5D7P - chains A and B; structure by X-ray diffraction, 1.76 A resolution.

# Chain A (and B)
Protein: NAD-dependent protein deacetylase sirtuin-2
Source organism: Homo sapiens
Notes: EC 3.5.1.-; chain B of this document is another copy of the same molecule, construct and numbering; everything in this record applies to it too
UniProtKB: Q8IXJ6 (SIR2_HUMAN); numbering as in UniProt (aligned over 56-356)
Sequence (304 residues; each row starts with the number of its first residue):
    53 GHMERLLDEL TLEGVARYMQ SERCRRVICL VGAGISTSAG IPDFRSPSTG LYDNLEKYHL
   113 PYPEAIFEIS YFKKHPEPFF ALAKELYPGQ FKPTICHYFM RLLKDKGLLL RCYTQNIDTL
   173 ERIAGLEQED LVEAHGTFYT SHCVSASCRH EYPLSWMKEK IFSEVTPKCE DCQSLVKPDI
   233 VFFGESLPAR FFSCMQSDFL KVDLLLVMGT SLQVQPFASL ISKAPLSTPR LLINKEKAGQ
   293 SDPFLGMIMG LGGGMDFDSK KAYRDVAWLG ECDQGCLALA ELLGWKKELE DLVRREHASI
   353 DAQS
Unresolved in the structure: 53, 356 (chain B: 53-55, 355-356)
Differences from the reference sequence: expression tag (53-55)
Ion coordination: Zn2+: Cys-195, Cys-200, Cys-221, Cys-224
Residues lining bound ligands:
  - Adenosine-5-Diphosphoribose (AR6; [(2R,3S,4R,5R)-5-(6-aminopurin-9-yl)-3,4-dihydroxy-oxolan-2-yl]methyl [hydroxy-[[(2R,3S,4R,5S)-3,4,5-trihydroxyoxolan-2-yl]methoxy]phosphoryl] hydrogen phosphate): Gly-84, Ala-85, Gly-86, Thr-89, Asp-95, Phe-96, Arg-97, Ser-98, Tyr-104, Gln-167, Asn-168, His-187, Phe-235, Gly-261, Thr-262, Ser-263, Leu-264, Val-266, Asn-286, Lys-287, Glu-288, Gly-322, Glu-323, Cys-324
  - OCZ ((1S)-6-chloro-2,3,4,9-tetrahydro-1H-carbazole-1- carboxamide), molecule 1: Ala-85, Ser-88, Ile-93, Pro-94, Phe-96, Phe-119, Gln-167, Asn-168, Ile-169, Asp-170, His-187, Ile-232, Val-233, Phe-234
  - OCZ, molecule 2: Ile-93, Phe-119, Phe-131, Ala-135, Leu-138, Tyr-139, Pro-140, Gly-141, Phe-143, Ile-169, Asp-170, Phe-190, Ile-232
UniProt features mapped onto this chain:
  - active site: His-187 (Proton acceptor)
  - binding site (NAD(+)): Ala-85 to Thr-89, Asp-95 to Arg-97, Gln-167 to Asp-170, Thr-262, Ser-263, Asn-286 to Glu-288, Cys-324
  - binding site (Zn(2+)): Cys-195, Cys-200, Cys-221, Cys-224
  - modified residue (Phosphoserine): Ser-100, Ser-207
  - mutagenesis: Arg-97 (R97A: No effect on deacetylase activity), Ser-98 (S98A: Inhibits deacetylase activity), Ser-100 (S100A: Reduces deacetylase activity), Glu-116 (E116A: Reduces binding for the peptide inhibitor S2iL5), Glu-120 (E120A: Reduces binding for the peptide inhibitor S2iL5), Gln-167 (Q167A: Reduces deacetylase activity. Inhibits the block of entry to chromosome condensation and subsequent hyperploidy cell formation in response to mitotic stress ...), Asn-168 (N168A: Abolishes deacetylation of alpha-tubulin. Inhibits deacetylation of histone H3 at 'Lys-18' ...), Asp-170 (D170A/N: Reduces deacetylase activity), His-187 (H187Y/A: Inhibits deacetylase activity toward histone, alpha-tubulin, FZR1 and CDC20. No effect on CDK2-dependent phosphorylation ...), Phe-244 (F244A: Strongly reduces binding for the peptide inhibitor S2iL5), Gln-265 (Q265A: Reduces binding for the peptide inhibitor S2iL5), Ser-271 (S271A: Reduces binding for the peptide inhibitor S2iL5), 5 further mutagenesis entries in UniProt
What the authors report for this chain:
  - binding site for OCZ: Ala-85, Ile-93, Pro-94, Phe-96, Phe-119, Phe-131, Ala-135, Leu-138, Tyr-139, Gly-141, Phe-143, Gln-167, Asn-168, Ile-169, Asp-170, Phe-190
  - conformationally variable residues (loop rearrangement, side-chain flip): Lys-136 to Lys-144, Phe-190

# How chain A and chain B interact
Pairs across the interface (53; chain A residue first):
  His-187(A) / Leu-297(B)
  Val-233(A) / Leu-297(B)
  Phe-234(A) / Leu-297(B)
  Phe-235(A) / Leu-297(B)
  Phe-235(A) / Gly-298(B)
  Gly-236(A) / Phe-296(B)
  Gly-236(A) / Leu-297(B)  hydrogen bond (backbone-backbone)
  Glu-237(A) / Phe-296(B)
  Glu-237(A) / Leu-297(B)  hydrogen bond (backbone-backbone)
  Ser-238(A) / Pro-295(B)
  Ser-238(A) / Phe-296(B)
  Leu-239(A) / Pro-295(B)  hydrogen bond (backbone-backbone)
  Leu-239(A) / Phe-296(B)
  Leu-239(A) / Leu-297(B)
  Phe-243(A) / Leu-303(B)  hydrophobic
  Phe-244(A) / Pro-295(B)  hydrophobic
  Val-266(A) / Leu-297(B)  hydrophobic
  Gln-267(A) / Phe-296(B)
  Gln-267(A) / Leu-297(B)
  Gln-267(A) / Gly-298(B)  hydrogen bond (backbone-backbone)
  Gln-267(A) / Met-299(B)
  Pro-268(A) / Pro-295(B)  hydrophobic
  Pro-268(A) / Phe-296(B)
  Pro-268(A) / Met-299(B)  hydrophobic
  Pro-268(A) / Leu-303(B)  hydrophobic
  Ser-271(A) / Gly-302(B)
  Ser-271(A) / Leu-303(B)  hydrogen bond (side chain-backbone)
  Leu-272(A) / Leu-303(B)  hydrophobic
  Lys-275(A) / Leu-303(B)  hydrogen bond (side chain-backbone)
  Pro-295(A) / Phe-244(B)  hydrophobic
  Phe-296(A) / Gly-236(B)
  Phe-296(A) / Glu-237(B)
  Phe-296(A) / Gln-267(B)
  Phe-296(A) / Pro-268(B)
  Leu-297(A) / His-187(B)
  Leu-297(A) / Val-233(B)
  Leu-297(A) / Phe-234(B)
  Leu-297(A) / Phe-235(B)
  Leu-297(A) / Gly-236(B)  hydrogen bond (backbone-backbone)
  Leu-297(A) / Glu-237(B)  hydrogen bond (backbone-backbone)
  Leu-297(A) / Leu-239(B)
  Leu-297(A) / Val-266(B)  hydrophobic
  Leu-297(A) / Gln-267(B)
  Gly-298(A) / Phe-235(B)
  Gly-298(A) / Gln-267(B)  hydrogen bond (backbone-backbone)
  Met-299(A) / Gln-267(B)
  Met-299(A) / Pro-268(B)  hydrophobic
  Gly-302(A) / Ser-271(B)
  Leu-303(A) / Phe-244(B)  hydrophobic
  Leu-303(A) / Met-247(B)  hydrophobic
  Leu-303(A) / Pro-268(B)  hydrophobic
  Leu-303(A) / Ser-271(B)  hydrogen bond (backbone-side chain)
  Leu-303(A) / Lys-275(B)  hydrogen bond (backbone-side chain)
Also at the interface, not in a pair above, chain A (26 interface residues in all): Pro-113, Met-247, Met-301
Also at the interface, not in a pair above, chain B (25 interface residues in all): Pro-113, Ser-238, Phe-243, Gly-304

# In short
26 residues of chain A and 25 residues of chain B are in contact; the contacts include 11 hydrogen bonds.
Polar contacts include Ser-271(A)/Leu-303(B), Lys-275(A)/Leu-303(B) and Gly-236(A)/Leu-297(B). Bound to chain
A: Adenosine-5-Diphosphoribose and compound OCZ. The paper reports a binding site for OCZ at Ala-85(A),
Ile-93(A) and Pro-94(A) among others; conformational variability at Lys-136(A) and Phe-190(A).
Both chains are NAD-dependent protein deacetylase sirtuin-2 (Homo sapiens). Entry 5D7P (Crystal structure of
human Sirt2 in complex with ADPR and EX-243) was determined by X-ray diffraction, deposited together with 5D7N
and 5D7O.
